8OSL - chains J and N of the 14 polymer chains in the assembly; structure by electron microscopy, 4.90 A resolution (low resolution: residue-level contacts below are approximate; hydrogen-bond / salt-bridge calls are withheld).

Chain J:
Molecule: 147-nt DNA strand
Sequence (147 nucleotides; row label = number of the first residue in the row; numbers below 1 keep their minus sign (DG-1 is residue -1)):
    -1 GCACGTGGAC CACAAACGTG AAGGGTGAGG CTGGAGGAAA GGCGTGGCTT TCAAAGTCCC
    59 TCTCCCCTCA AGGTCCTGGA CACACTACAA ACCCAGAGTT GAAGCTTGGG TTGCATAACG
   119 GATCCAGGAA CAAAGTCGGG GTGGGGG

Chain N:
Molecule: Basic helix-loop-helix ARNT-like protein 1
Source organism: Mus musculus
UniProt: Q9WTL8 (BMAL1_MOUSE); residue numbers follow UniProt; this construct covers 69-447
Chain sequence (384 residues; each row starts with the number of its first residue):
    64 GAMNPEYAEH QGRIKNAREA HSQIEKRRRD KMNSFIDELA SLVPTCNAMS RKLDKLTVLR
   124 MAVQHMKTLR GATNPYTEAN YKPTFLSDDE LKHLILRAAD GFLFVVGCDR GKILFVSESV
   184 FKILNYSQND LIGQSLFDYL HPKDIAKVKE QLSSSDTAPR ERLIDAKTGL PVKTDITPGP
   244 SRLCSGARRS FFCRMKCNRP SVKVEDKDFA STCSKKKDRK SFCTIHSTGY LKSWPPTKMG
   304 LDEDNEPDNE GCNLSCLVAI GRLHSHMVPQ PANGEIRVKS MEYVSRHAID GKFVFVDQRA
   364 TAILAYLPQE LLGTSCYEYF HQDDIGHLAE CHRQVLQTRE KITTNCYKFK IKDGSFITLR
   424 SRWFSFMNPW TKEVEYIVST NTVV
Disordered / not traced: 64-74, 130-149, 219-244, 264-281, 297-315
Sequence notes: expression tag (64-68)
Curated features (UniProtKB/Swiss-Prot):
  - motif: Leu149 to Leu159 (Nuclear export signal 1), Leu367 to Leu375 (Nuclear export signal 2)
  - site: His84 (Interaction with E-box DNA), Ile87 (Interaction with E-box DNA), Glu88 (Interaction with E-box DNA), Arg92 (Interaction with E-box DNA), Leu132 (Important for interaction with CLOCK)
  - modified residue (Phosphoserine): Ser85, Ser97
  - cross-link (Glycyl lysine isopeptide (Lys-Gly)): Lys259 (interchain with G-Cter in SUMO2 and SUMO3), Lys266 (interchain with G-Cter in SUMO)
What the authors report for this chain:
  - mutagenesis - R173A, Q385A: decreased binding to nucleosomal template (E-box, SHL-6.2)
  - mutagenesis - R173A, Q385A: unchanged binding to histone-free DNA
  - mutagenesis - R173A, Q385A: unchanged binding to PER2 or CRY1

Chain J / chain N interface:
Pairs across the interface (8; chain J residue first):
  DA12(J) - Asp117(N)
  DA13(J) - Asp117(N)
  DA13(J) - Lys118(N)
  DA14(J) - Arg92(N)
  DA14(J) - Asn96(N)
  DC15(J) - Lys89(N)
  DG16(J) - Ser85(N)
  DT17(J) - Arg81(N)
Interface residues without a listed pair, chain N (10 interface residues in all): Gln86, Glu88, Leu116

Overview:
The interface between chain J and chain N involves 6 residues on one side and 10 on the other. The paper
reports that R173A and Q385A of chain N reduce binding to nucleosomal template (E-box, SHL-6.2); R173A and
Q385A of chain N leave binding to histone-free DNA unchanged.
Chain J is a 147-nt DNA strand and chain N is Basic helix-loop-helix ARNT-like protein 1 (Mus musculus); the
structure, Cryo-EM structure of CLOCK-BMAL1 bound to the native Por enhancer nucleosome (map 2, additional 3D
classification ..., was determined by electron microscopy, deposited together with 8OSJ, 8OSK, 8OTS and 8OTT.
